PDB entry 3LJ9 | X-ray diffraction, 2.10 A resolution | chains A and B

# Chain A (and B)
Molecule: iron superoxide dismutase
From: Pseudoalteromonas haloplanktis
Notes: EC 1.15.1.1; chain B of this document is another copy of the same molecule, construct and numbering; everything in this record applies to it too
UniProtKB: P84612 (SODF_PSEHT); numbering as in UniProt (aligned over 1-192)
Sequence (192 residues; each row starts with the number of its first residue):
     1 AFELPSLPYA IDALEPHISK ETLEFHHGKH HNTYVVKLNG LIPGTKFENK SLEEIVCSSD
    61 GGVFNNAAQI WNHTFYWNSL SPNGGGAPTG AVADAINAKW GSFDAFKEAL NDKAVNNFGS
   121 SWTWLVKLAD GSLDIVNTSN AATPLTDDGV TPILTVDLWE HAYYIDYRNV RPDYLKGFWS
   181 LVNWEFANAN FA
Ion coordination: Fe ion: His26, His73, Asp157, His161 (together with azide ion)
Curated features (UniProtKB/Swiss-Prot):
  - binding site (Fe cation): His26, His73, Asp157, His161

# Chain A / chain B interface
Contacting residue pairs (45):
  Glu21(A) - Arg168(B)  salt bridge
  Phe25(A) - Tyr164(B)
  Phe25(A) - Arg168(B)
  Phe25(A) - Asn169(B)
  Lys29(A) - Asn169(B)
  His30(A) - Glu160(B)
  His30(A) - Tyr164(B)  hydrogen bond
  His30(A) - Asn169(B)
  Tyr34(A) - Phe118(B)  hydrophobic
  Asn65(A) - Phe118(B)
  Gln69(A) - Phe118(B)
  Phe118(A) - Asn65(B)
  Phe118(A) - Gln69(B)
  Phe118(A) - Asn140(B)
  Phe118(A) - Ala141(B)
  Phe118(A) - Trp159(B)  hydrophobic
  Gly119(A) - Ser120(B)
  Gly119(A) - Asn140(B)
  Gly119(A) - Trp159(B)
  Ser120(A) - Gly119(B)
  Ser120(A) - Ser120(B)  hydrogen bond
  Asn140(A) - Phe118(B)
  Asn140(A) - Gly119(B)
  Ala141(A) - Phe118(B)
  Trp159(A) - Phe118(B)  hydrophobic
  Trp159(A) - Gly119(B)
  Trp159(A) - Glu160(B)
  Glu160(A) - His30(B)
  Glu160(A) - Trp159(B)
  Glu160(A) - Glu160(B)  hydrogen bond (side chain-backbone)
  Glu160(A) - His161(B)  salt bridge
  His161(A) - Glu160(B)  salt bridge
  His161(A) - Tyr164(B)
  Tyr164(A) - Phe25(B)
  Tyr164(A) - His30(B)  hydrogen bond
  Tyr164(A) - His161(B)
  Tyr164(A) - Ile165(B)  hydrophobic
  Ile165(A) - Tyr164(B)  hydrophobic
  Ile165(A) - Arg168(B)
  Arg168(A) - Glu21(B)  salt bridge
  Arg168(A) - Phe25(B)
  Arg168(A) - Ile165(B)
  Asn169(A) - Phe25(B)
  Asn169(A) - Lys29(B)
  Asn169(A) - His30(B)
Interface residues without a listed pair, chain B (19 interface residues in all): Tyr34

# Overview
The chain A/chain B interface involves 19 residues from each chain; the contacts include 4 hydrogen bonds and
4 salt bridges. Polar pairs include Glu21(A)-Arg168(B), Glu160(A)-His161(B) and His30(A)-Tyr164(B). Curated
annotation (UniProt) lists 4 Fe cation-binding residues on chain A.
Chain A and chain B are both iron superoxide dismutase (Pseudoalteromonas haloplanktis); the structure, X-ray
structure of the iron superoxide dismutase from pseudoalteromonas haloplanktis in complex with sodium azide,
was determined by X-ray diffraction, deposited together with 3LIO and 3LJF.
